PDB entry 8HBM | X-ray diffraction, 3.30 A resolution | chains B and D of the 4 polymer chains in the assembly

# Chain B
Name: Bile acid receptor
Source organism: Homo sapiens
UniProtKB: Q96RI1 (NR1H4_HUMAN); residues 117-217 here correspond to UniProt positions 127-227 (UniProt number = residue number + 10)
Chain sequence (109 residues; row label = number of the first residue in the row):
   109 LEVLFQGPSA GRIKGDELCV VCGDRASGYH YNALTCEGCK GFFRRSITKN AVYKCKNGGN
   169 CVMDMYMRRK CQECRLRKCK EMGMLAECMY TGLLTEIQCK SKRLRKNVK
Disordered / not traced: 109-123, 197-217
Differences from the reference sequence: expression tag (109-116)
Metal / ion sites: Zn2+ site 1: Cys-127, Cys-130, Cys-144, Cys-147; Zn2+ site 2: Cys-163, Cys-169, Cys-179, Cys-182
Swiss-Prot annotation at these positions:
  - DNA-binding region: Asp-124 to Thr-199 (Nuclear receptor)
  - zinc finger (NR C4-type): Cys-127 to Cys-147, Cys-163 to Cys-187
  - modified residue: Ser-135 (Phosphoserine), Ser-154 (Phosphoserine), Lys-157 (N6-acetyllysine), Lys-210 (N6-methyllysine), Lys-217 (N6-acetyllysine)
  - cross-link: Lys-122 (Glycyl lysine isopeptide (Lys-Gly) (interchain with G-Cter in SUMO1))
What the authors report for this chain:
  - binding site for the 18-nt DNA strand: Glu-145, Arg-153
  - binding site for the 18-nt DNA strand: Lys-148
  - mutagenesis - D132R: abolished binding to RXR/IR1
  - mutagenesis - D132R, Y174E: decreased binding to IR1
  - mutagenesis - D132R: decreased stability
  - mutagenesis - Y174E: unchanged stability

# Chain D
Molecule: 18-nt DNA strand
Sequence (18 nucleotides; each row starts with the number of its first residue):
     1 CCGAGGTCAT TGACCTCG

# Chain B / chain D interface
Residue-residue contacts - 11 pairs, chain B then chain D:
  Tyr-137(B) with DG3(D), hydrogen bond to the phosphate
  His-138(B) with DA4(D), phosphate contact
  Tyr-139(B) with DA4(D), hydrogen bond to the phosphate; DG5(D), hydrogen bond to the phosphate
  Arg-152(B) with DG6(D), salt bridge to the phosphate; DT7(D), base contact
  Arg-177(B) with DT11(D), base contact; DG12(D), sugar contact
  Lys-178(B) with DA13(D), salt bridge to the phosphate
  Cys-196(B) with DA4(D), sugar contact; DG5(D), phosphate contact
Other interface residues (no listed pair), chain B (9 interface residues in all): Gly-136, Lys-164
Other interface residues (no listed pair), chain D (9 interface residues in all): DC14

# In short
The chain B/chain D interface involves 9 residues from each chain, with 3 hydrogen bonds and 2 salt bridges.
Polar contacts include Tyr-137(B)/DG3(D), Tyr-139(B)/DA4(D) and Tyr-139(B)/DG5(D). From the paper: a binding
site for the 18-nt DNA strand at Glu-145(B), Arg-153(B) and Lys-148(B); D132R and Y174E of chain B reduce
binding to IR1.
Chain B is Bile acid receptor (Homo sapiens) and chain D is an 18-nt DNA strand; the structure, Structural
basis of the farnesoid X receptor/retinoid X receptor heterodimer on inverted repeat DNA, was determined by
X-ray diffraction.
